Entry 3U2B (X-ray diffraction, 2.40 A resolution); this record covers chains B and C of the 3 polymer chains in the assembly.

Chain B:
Molecule: 16-nt DNA strand
Sequence (16 nucleotides; numbered 1 to 16; the number before each row is that of its first residue):
     1 CCAGGACAATAGAGAC

Chain C:
Protein: Transcription factor SOX-4
Source organism: Mus musculus
UniProt: Q06831 (SOX4_MOUSE); residues 1-79 here correspond to UniProt positions 57-135 (UniProt number = residue number + 56)
Amino-acid sequence (79 residues; each row starts with the number of its first residue):
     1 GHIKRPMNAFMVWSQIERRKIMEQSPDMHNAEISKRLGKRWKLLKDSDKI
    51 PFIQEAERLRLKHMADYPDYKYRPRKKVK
Disordered / not traced: 77-79
Curated features (UniProtKB/Swiss-Prot):
  - DNA-binding region: Ile3 to Lys71 (HMG box)
  - modified residue: Lys39 (N6-acetyllysine)

Chain B / chain C interface:
Residue-residue contacts - 23 pairs, chain B then chain C:
  DA6(B) - Arg5(C)  base contact
  DA6(B) - Tyr72(C)  hydrogen bond to the base
  DA6(B) - Pro74(C)  phosphate contact
  DA6(B) - Arg75(C)  phosphate contact
  DA6(B) - Lys76(C)  salt bridge to the phosphate
  DC7(B) - Arg5(C)  hydrogen bond to the base
  DC7(B) - Tyr72(C)  hydrogen bond to the sugar
  DC7(B) - Pro74(C)  sugar contact
  DA8(B) - His2(C)  salt bridge to the phosphate
  DA8(B) - Lys4(C)  phosphate contact
  DA8(B) - Arg5(C)  hydrogen bond to the phosphate
  DA8(B) - Asn8(C)  base contact
  DA8(B) - Met11(C)  base contact
  DA9(B) - Lys4(C)  salt bridge to the phosphate
  DA9(B) - Met7(C)  sugar contact
  DA9(B) - Gln15(C)  hydrogen bond to the phosphate
  DA9(B) - Arg18(C)  base contact
  DT10(B) - Gln15(C)  hydrogen bond to the phosphate
  DT10(B) - Arg18(C)  hydrogen bond to the base
  DT10(B) - Met22(C)  phosphate contact
  DT10(B) - Asn30(C)  base contact
  DA11(B) - Asn30(C)  hydrogen bond to the sugar
  DG12(B) - His29(C)  hydrogen bond to the base
Other interface residues (no listed pair), chain B (9 interface residues in all): DG5, DA13
Other interface residues (no listed pair), chain C (18 interface residues in all): Ile3, Pro6, Ser34

Summary:
The interface between chain B and chain C involves 9 residues on one side and 18 on the other, with 9 hydrogen
bonds and 3 salt bridges. Among the polar pairs are DA6(B)-Tyr72(C), DC7(B)-Arg5(C) and DT10(B)-Arg18(C).
UniProt lists a DNA-binding region on chain C.
Chain B is a 16-nt DNA strand and chain C is Transcription factor SOX-4 (Mus musculus); the structure,
Structure of the Sox4 HMG domain bound to DNA, was determined by X-ray diffraction.
